PDB entry 6Q8X | X-ray diffraction, 3.51 A resolution | chains J and K of the 16 polymer chains in the assembly

# Chain J
Protein: NADH-quinone oxidoreductase subunit 10
Source organism: Thermus thermophilus (strain HB8 / ATCC 27634 / DSM 579)
Notes: EC 1.6.5.11
Reference sequence: Q56225 (NQO10_THET8); numbering as in UniProt (aligned over 1-176)
Sequence (176 residues; each row starts with the number of its first residue):
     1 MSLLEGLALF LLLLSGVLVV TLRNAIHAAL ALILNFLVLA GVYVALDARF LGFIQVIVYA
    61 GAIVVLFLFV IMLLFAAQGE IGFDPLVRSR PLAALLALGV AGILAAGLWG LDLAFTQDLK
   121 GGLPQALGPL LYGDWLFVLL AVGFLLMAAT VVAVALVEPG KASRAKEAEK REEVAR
Unresolved in the structure: 161-176

# Chain K
Protein: NADH-quinone oxidoreductase subunit 11
Source organism: Thermus thermophilus (strain HB8 / ATCC 27634 / DSM 579)
Notes: EC 1.6.5.11
Reference sequence: Q56226 (NQO11_THET8); residues 1-95 here = UniProt positions 1-95
Sequence (95 residues; each row starts with the number of its first residue):
     1 MSYLLTSALL FALGVYGVLT RRTAILVFLS IELMLNAANL SLVGFARAYG LDGQVAALMV
    61 IAVAAAEVAV GLGLIVAIFR HRESTAVDDL SELRG

# How chain J and chain K interact
Pairs across the interface - 103 pairs, chain J then chain K:
  Glu5(J) - Ser2(K)  hydrogen bond
  Glu5(J) - Tyr3(K)
  Leu9(J) - Ser2(K)
  Leu9(J) - Thr6(K)
  Leu12(J) - Thr6(K)
  Leu12(J) - Leu10(K)  hydrophobic
  Leu13(J) - Leu9(K)  hydrophobic
  Leu13(J) - Leu10(K)  hydrophobic
  Leu13(J) - Leu13(K)
  Gly16(J) - Leu33(K)
  Val17(J) - Leu13(K)  hydrophobic
  Leu18(J) - Arg21(K)
  Val19(J) - Arg21(K)  hydrogen bond (backbone-side chain)
  Val19(J) - Leu29(K)  hydrophobic
  Val20(J) - Leu13(K)
  Val20(J) - Tyr16(K)  hydrophobic
  Val20(J) - Gly17(K)
  Val20(J) - Arg21(K)  hydrogen bond (backbone-side chain)
  Thr21(J) - Arg21(K)  hydrogen bond (backbone-side chain)
  Leu22(J) - Arg21(K)  hydrogen bond (backbone-side chain)
  Leu22(J) - Leu26(K)
  Arg23(J) - Arg22(K)
  Ala25(J) - Leu26(K)  hydrophobic
  Ala29(J) - Leu29(K)  hydrophobic
  Leu32(J) - Leu29(K)
  Asn35(J) - Leu33(K)
  Phe36(J) - Asn36(K)
  Leu39(J) - Leu40(K)  hydrophobic
  Val42(J) - Tyr3(K)  hydrophobic
  Val42(J) - Leu40(K)  hydrophobic
  Tyr43(J) - Asn36(K)
  Tyr43(J) - Asn39(K)
  Tyr43(J) - Leu40(K)
  Leu46(J) - Tyr3(K)  hydrophobic
  Leu46(J) - Val43(K)  hydrophobic
  Leu46(J) - Arg47(K)
  Ala48(J) - Gln54(K)
  Phe50(J) - Leu58(K)  hydrophobic
  Leu51(J) - Val43(K)  hydrophobic
  Leu51(J) - Gln54(K)
  Leu51(J) - Ala57(K)  hydrophobic
  Leu51(J) - Leu58(K)  hydrophobic
  Gln55(J) - Asn36(K)  hydrogen bond
  Gln55(J) - Ile61(K)
  Val58(J) - Ile61(K)  hydrophobic
  Tyr59(J) - Glu32(K)  hydrogen bond
  Tyr59(J) - Asn36(K)  hydrogen bond
  Tyr59(J) - Ile61(K)  hydrophobic
  Tyr59(J) - Ala64(K)
  Ile63(J) - Ala65(K)  hydrophobic
  Ile63(J) - Val68(K)  hydrophobic
  Leu66(J) - Leu72(K)  hydrophobic
  Phe67(J) - Ile25(K)  hydrophobic
  Phe67(J) - Leu29(K)  hydrophobic
  Ile71(J) - Ile25(K)  hydrophobic
  Leu74(J) - Phe79(K)
  Gly79(J) - Arg22(K)
  Gly79(J) - Thr23(K)
  Gly79(J) - Ser84(K)
  Glu80(J) - Arg22(K)
  Phe83(J) - Arg22(K)  hydrogen bond (backbone-side chain)
  Phe83(J) - Asp88(K)
  Asp84(J) - Arg22(K)
  Pro85(J) - Arg22(K)
  Ala93(J) - Leu19(K)  hydrophobic
  Ala94(J) - Tyr16(K)  hydrophobic
  Ala97(J) - Ala12(K)
  Ala97(J) - Tyr16(K)  hydrophobic
  Val100(J) - Phe11(K)  hydrophobic
  Val100(J) - Ala12(K)  hydrophobic
  Val100(J) - Val15(K)  hydrophobic
  Ala101(J) - Ala12(K)  hydrophobic
  Leu108(J) - Leu4(K)  hydrophobic
  Leu111(J) - Met1(K)
  Leu113(J) - Phe45(K)  hydrophobic
  Leu113(J) - Tyr49(K)
  Ala114(J) - Ala48(K)
  Phe115(J) - Leu4(K)  hydrophobic
  Phe115(J) - Gly44(K)
  Phe115(J) - Arg47(K)
  Phe115(J) - Ala48(K)  hydrophobic
  Gln117(J) - Arg47(K)
  Gln117(J) - Ala48(K)
  Gln117(J) - Tyr49(K)
  Gln117(J) - Gly50(K)  hydrogen bond (side chain-backbone)
  Leu119(J) - Arg47(K)
  Leu119(J) - Leu51(K)  hydrophobic
  Leu119(J) - Gln54(K)
  Gly122(J) - Gln54(K)
  Leu127(J) - Leu51(K)  hydrophobic
  Leu127(J) - Gln54(K)
  Leu130(J) - Leu51(K)  hydrophobic
  Leu130(J) - Asp52(K)
  Leu131(J) - Leu58(K)  hydrophobic
  Leu131(J) - Met59(K)  hydrophobic
  Trp135(J) - Asp52(K)  hydrogen bond
  Trp135(J) - Val55(K)  hydrophobic
  Val138(J) - Met59(K)  hydrophobic
  Val142(J) - Ala62(K)  hydrophobic
  Leu146(J) - Ala66(K)  hydrophobic
  Ala149(J) - Val70(K)  hydrophobic
  Val152(J) - Val70(K)  hydrophobic
  Val157(J) - Arg80(K)
Also at the interface, not in a pair above, chain J (74 interface residues in all): Ala28, Asp47, Val70, Ala76, Ile81, Gly82, Ser89, Arg90, Leu96, Leu104, Asp134, Leu139, Leu145, Leu156
Also at the interface, not in a pair above, chain K (64 interface residues in all): Ala8, Gly14, Thr20, Phe28, Ser30, Ala46, Ala56, Val63, Gly73, Leu74, Thr85, Ala86, Asp89

# Overview
74 residues of chain J face 64 of chain K across their interface, with 11 hydrogen bonds. Polar contacts
include Glu5(J)-Ser2(K), Val19(J)-Arg21(K) and Val20(J)-Arg21(K).
Chain J is NADH-quinone oxidoreductase subunit 10 and chain K is NADH-quinone oxidoreductase subunit 11, both
from Thermus thermophilus (strain HB8 / ATCC 27634 / DSM 579); the structure, Respiratory complex I from
Thermus thermophilus with bound Pyridaben, was determined by X-ray diffraction, deposited together with 6I0D,
6I1P, 6Q8O, 6Q8W, 6Y11, 6ZIY and 3 further entries.
